6TVS - chains E and K of the 6 polymer chains in the assembly; structure by X-ray diffraction, 1.90 A resolution.

Chain E (and K):
Molecule: Hemagglutinin HA1
From: Influenza A virus (A/harbour seal/Germany/1/2014(H10N7))
Notes: chain K of this document is another copy of the same molecule, construct and numbering; everything in this record applies to it too
UniProt: A0A0A7HR51 (A0A0A7HR51_9INFA); residues 3-325 here correspond to UniProt positions 10-332 (UniProt number = residue number + 7)
Sequence (325 residues; row label = number of the first residue in the row):
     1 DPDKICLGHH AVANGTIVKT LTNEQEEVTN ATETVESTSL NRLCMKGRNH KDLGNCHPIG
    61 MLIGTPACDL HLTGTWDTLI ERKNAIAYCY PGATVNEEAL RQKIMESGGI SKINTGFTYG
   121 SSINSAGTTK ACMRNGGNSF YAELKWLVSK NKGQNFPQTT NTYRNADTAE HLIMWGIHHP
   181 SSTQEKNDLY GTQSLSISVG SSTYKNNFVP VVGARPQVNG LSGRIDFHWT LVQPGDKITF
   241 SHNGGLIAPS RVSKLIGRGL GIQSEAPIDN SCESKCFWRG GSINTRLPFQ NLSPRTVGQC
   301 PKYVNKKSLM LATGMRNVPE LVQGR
Unresolved in the structure: 321-325
Construct notes: expression tag (1-2)
Disulfides: Cys-44/Cys-272, Cys-56/Cys-68, Cys-89/Cys-132, Cys-276/Cys-300
Covalent attachments: N-acetylglucosamine (NAG) linked to Asn-30

Interface between chain E and chain K:
Residue-residue contacts - 16 pairs, chain E then chain K:
  Ser-198(E) / Val-212(K)  hydrogen bond (side chain-backbone)
  Gly-200(E) / Arg-215(K)
  Gly-200(E) / Pro-216(K)
  Ser-201(E) / Pro-216(K)
  Ser-201(E) / Arg-224(K)  hydrogen bond (backbone-side chain)
  Ser-202(E) / Pro-216(K)
  Ser-202(E) / Val-218(K)
  Ser-202(E) / Arg-224(K)
  Lys-205(E) / His-179(K)
  Lys-205(E) / Arg-224(K)
  Lys-205(E) / Asp-226(K)  salt bridge
  Asn-206(E) / Val-211(K)
  Asn-207(E) / Val-211(K)
  Asp-236(E) / Pro-216(K)
  Lys-237(E) / Pro-216(K)
  Thr-239(E) / Ala-214(K)
Interface residues without a listed pair, chain K (10 interface residues in all): Gly-213

Summary:
The chain E/chain K interface involves 10 residues from each chain, with 2 hydrogen bonds and 1 salt bridge.
Among the polar pairs are Lys-205(E)/Asp-226(K), Ser-198(E)/Val-212(K) and Ser-201(E)/Arg-224(K). Covalently
linked N-acetylglucosamine: at Asn-30(E).
Chain E and chain K are both Hemagglutinin HA1 (Influenza A virus (A/harbour seal/Germany/1/2014(H10N7))); the
structure, Crystal structure of the haemagglutinin mutant (Gln226Leu) from an H10N7 seal influenza virus
isolated in Germany ..., was determined by X-ray diffraction together with 6TJW, 6TJY, 6TVA, 6TVB, 6TVC, 6TVD
and 9 further entries from the same study.
